1WMQ - chains A and B of the 4 polymer chains in the assembly; structure by X-ray diffraction, 1.60 A resolution.

[Chain A (and B)]
Molecule: Hut operon positive regulatory protein
From: Bacillus subtilis
Notes: chain B of this document is another copy of the same molecule, construct and numbering; everything in this record applies to it too
UniProt: P10943 (HUTP_BACSU); residues 2-148 here correspond to UniProt positions 1-147 (UniProt number = residue number - 1)
Sequence (147 residues; each row starts with the number of its first residue):
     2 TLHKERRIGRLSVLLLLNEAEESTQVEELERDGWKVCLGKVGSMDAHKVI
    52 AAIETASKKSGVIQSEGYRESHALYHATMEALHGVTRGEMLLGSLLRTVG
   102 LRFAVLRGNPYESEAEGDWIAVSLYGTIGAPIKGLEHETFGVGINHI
Unresolved in the structure: 20-23 (chain B: 21-24)
Differences from the reference sequence: engineered mutation I51 (Val50 in P10943)
Ion coordination: Mg2+: H73, H77, H138 (together with histidine)
Ligand contacts: histidine (HIS): Y69, H73, Y76, H77, R88, L97, R98, I129, G130, A131, L136, H138

[Interface between chain A and chain B]
Residue-residue contacts (42):
  T2(A) - G135(B)
  L3(A) - T128(B)
  R8(A) - Y126(B)
  R8(A) - E139(B)
  I9(A) - E139(B)  hydrogen bond (backbone-side chain)
  G10(A) - E139(B)  hydrogen bond (backbone-side chain)
  G10(A) - F141(B)
  R11(A) - L18(B)  hydrogen bond (side chain-backbone)
  R11(A) - Y126(B)
  R11(A) - E139(B)  hydrogen bond (backbone-side chain)
  R11(A) - F141(B)
  V14(A) - V14(B)  hydrophobic
  V14(A) - L18(B)  hydrophobic
  V14(A) - F141(B)  hydrophobic
  L15(A) - N19(B)
  L18(A) - R11(B)  hydrogen bond (backbone-side chain)
  L18(A) - V14(B)  hydrophobic
  L18(A) - L15(B)  hydrophobic
  E81(A) - R88(B)  salt bridge
  H84(A) - R88(B)
  H84(A) - G89(B)
  G85(A) - G85(B)
  R88(A) - E81(B)  salt bridge
  R88(A) - H84(B)
  G89(A) - H84(B)
  Y112(A) - G135(B)
  Y112(A) - E137(B)  hydrogen bond (side chain-backbone)
  Y112(A) - H138(B)
  Y126(A) - R8(B)
  Y126(A) - R11(B)
  T128(A) - L3(B)
  E137(A) - Y112(B)  hydrogen bond (backbone-side chain)
  H138(A) - Y112(B)
  E139(A) - R8(B)
  E139(A) - I9(B)  hydrogen bond (side chain-backbone)
  E139(A) - G10(B)  hydrogen bond (side chain-backbone)
  E139(A) - R11(B)  hydrogen bond (side chain-backbone)
  E139(A) - I145(B)
  F141(A) - F141(B)  hydrophobic
  F141(A) - V143(B)  hydrophobic
  V143(A) - F141(B)  hydrophobic
  I145(A) - E139(B)
Other interface residues (no listed pair), chain A (26 interface residues in all): R103, W120, G135
Other interface residues (no listed pair), chain B (26 interface residues in all): T2, W120

[Summary]
Chain A and chain B each contribute 26 residues to their interface, with 10 hydrogen bonds and 2 salt bridges.
Polar contacts include E81(A)-R88(B), I9(A)-E139(B) and G10(A)-E139(B). Bound to chain A: histidine. The Mg2+
site is built by H73(A), H77(A) and H138(A).
Chain A and chain B are both Hut operon positive regulatory protein (Bacillus subtilis); the structure,
Structure of the HutP antitermination complex bound to a single stranded region of hut mRNA, was determined by
X-ray diffraction together with 1WPS and 1WPV from the same study.
